7AAY - chain A; structure by X-ray diffraction, 1.87 A resolution.

Chain A:
Molecule: Tyrosine-protein kinase Mer
From: Homo sapiens
Notes: EC 2.7.10.1; fragment: MERTK kinase domain; engineered mutation(s): delM659-Q662
Reference sequence: Q12866 (MERTK_HUMAN); residue numbers follow UniProt; this construct covers 571-658, 663-864
Amino-acid sequence (294 residues; numbered 567 to 864; 4 numbers in that range are skipped by the numbering (no residue carries them; nothing is unmodelled there); the number before each row is that of its first residue):
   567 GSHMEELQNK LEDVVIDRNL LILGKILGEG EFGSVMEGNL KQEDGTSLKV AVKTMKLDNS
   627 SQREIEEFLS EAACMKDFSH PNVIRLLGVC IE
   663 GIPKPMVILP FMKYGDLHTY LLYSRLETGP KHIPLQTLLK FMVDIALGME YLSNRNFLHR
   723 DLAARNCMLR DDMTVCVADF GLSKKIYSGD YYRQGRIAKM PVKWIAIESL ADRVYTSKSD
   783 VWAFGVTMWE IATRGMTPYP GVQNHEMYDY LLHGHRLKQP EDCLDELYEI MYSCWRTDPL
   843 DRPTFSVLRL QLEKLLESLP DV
Unresolved in the structure: 567, 744-761, 863-864
Differences from the reference sequence: expression tag (567-570)
UniProt features mapped onto this chain:
  - active site: D723 (Proton acceptor)
  - binding site (ATP): L593 to V601, K615
  - modified residue (Phosphotyrosine): Y749, Y753, Y754
  - natural variant: A708 (A708S: In a head &)
Ligand contacts: Merestinib (L1X; N-(3-fluoro-4-{[1-methyl-6-(1H-pyrazol-4-yl)-1H-indazol-5-yl]oxy}phenyl)-1-(4-fluorophenyl)-6-methyl-2-oxo-1,2-dihydropyridine-3-carboxamide): L593, G594, E595, G596, V601, A617, K619, E637, C640, M641, F644, V649, I650, L671, P672, F673, M674, L714, F719, H721, M730, V739, A740, D741, F742
Reported in the primary citation:
  - conformationally variable residues (helix shift, side-chain flip): S627, F742
  - contacts within the chain: K619-E637 (salt bridge)
  - post-translational modification sites: Y753, Y754 (citing earlier work)

Overview:
Ligands of chain A: Merestinib. Curated annotation (UniProt) lists active-site residue D723 and 10 ATP-binding
residues. The paper reports modification sites Y753 and Y754; conformational variability at S627 and F742.
Chain A is Tyrosine-protein kinase Mer (Homo sapiens); the structure, Crystal structure of MerTK kinase domain
in complex with Merestinib, was determined by X-ray diffraction (same publication as 7AAZ, 7AAX, 7AB0, 7AB1
and 7AB2).
